PDB entry 7AYG | X-ray diffraction, 1.90 A resolution | chains A and C of the 4 polymer chains in the assembly

[Chain A (and C)]
Name: Putative oxalyl-CoA decarboxylase (Oxc, yfdU)
Organism: Methylorubrum extorquens AM1
Notes: EC 4.1.1.8; chain C of this document is another copy of the same molecule, construct and numbering; everything in this record applies to it too
Reference sequence: C5AX46 (C5AX46_METEA); numbering as in UniProt (aligned over 1-583)
Sequence (583 residues; each row starts with the number of its first residue):
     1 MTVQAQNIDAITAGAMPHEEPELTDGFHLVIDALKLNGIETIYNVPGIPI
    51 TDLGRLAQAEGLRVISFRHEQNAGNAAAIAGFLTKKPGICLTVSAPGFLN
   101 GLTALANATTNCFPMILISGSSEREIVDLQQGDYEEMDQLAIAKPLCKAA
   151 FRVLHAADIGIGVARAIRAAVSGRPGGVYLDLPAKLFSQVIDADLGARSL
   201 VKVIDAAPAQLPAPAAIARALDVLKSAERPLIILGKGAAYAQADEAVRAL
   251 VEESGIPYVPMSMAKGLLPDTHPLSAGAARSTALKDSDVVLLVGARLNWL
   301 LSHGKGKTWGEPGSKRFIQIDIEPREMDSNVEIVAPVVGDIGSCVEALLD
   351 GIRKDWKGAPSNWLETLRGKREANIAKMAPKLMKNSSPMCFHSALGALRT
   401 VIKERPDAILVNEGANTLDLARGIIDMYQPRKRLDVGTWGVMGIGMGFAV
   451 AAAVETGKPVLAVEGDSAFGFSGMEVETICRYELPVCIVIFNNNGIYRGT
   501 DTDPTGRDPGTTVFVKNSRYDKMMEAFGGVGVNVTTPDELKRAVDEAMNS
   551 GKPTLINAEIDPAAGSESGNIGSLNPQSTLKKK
Unresolved in the structure: 1-21, 568-583
Bound ions: Mg2+: Asp466, Asn493, Gly495 (together with thiamine diphosphate)
Residues lining bound ligands:
  - ADP (adenosine-5'-diphosphate): Asn111, Cys112, Arg174, Pro175, Gly235, Lys236, Gly237, Tyr240, Ala241, Met261, Gly294, Ala295, Arg296, Asn298, Leu300, Asp321, Ile322, Glu323, Glu326, Gly339, Asp340, Ile341, Thr438
  - thiamine diphosphate (TPP), molecule 1: Pro46, Gly47, Glu70, Val93, Pro96, Gly97, Asn100, Glu135
  - thiamine diphosphate (TPP), molecule 2: Phe391, Gly414, Ala415, Asn416, Thr417, Gly440, Val441, Met442, Gly465, Asp466, Ser467, Ala468, Phe471, Asn493, Gly495, Ile496, Tyr497, Arg498
Reported in the primary citation:
  - binding site for thiamine diphosphate: Glu135, Ala415, Tyr497
  - mutagenesis - A415C (19-fold): increased binding to formyl-CoA
  - mutagenesis - A415C: increased binding to formaldehyde
  - catalytic residues: Tyr134 (proposed by the authors, not directly observed)

[Interface between chain A and chain C]
Pairs across the interface - 50 pairs, chain A then chain C:
  Lys148(A) with Arg325(C)
  Ile161(A) with Asp328(C); Ser329(C); Asn330(C); Val331(C)
  Arg165(A) with Arg325(C), hydrogen bond (side chain-backbone); Asp328(C); Ser329(C)
  Arg168(A) with Pro324(C); Met327(C), hydrogen bond (side chain-backbone); Asp328(C), salt bridge
  Ala169(A) with Arg325(C)
  Ser172(A) with Pro324(C); Arg325(C)
  Val201(A) with Asp328(C)
  Lys202(A) with Glu332(C)
  Ile204(A) with Arg219(C); Val334(C); Pro336(C)
  Asp205(A) with Arg219(C), salt bridge
  Pro208(A) with Val338(C), hydrophobic
  Ala209(A) with Ala213(C), hydrophobic
  Gln210(A) with Gln210(C); Leu211(C); Val338(C), hydrogen bond (side chain-backbone)
  Leu211(A) with Gln210(C); Leu211(C), hydrogen bond (backbone-backbone)
  Ala213(A) with Ala209(C), hydrophobic; Leu211(C), hydrophobic
  Arg219(A) with Ile204(C); Asp205(C), salt bridge
  Pro324(A) with Arg168(C); Ser172(C)
  Arg325(A) with Arg165(C), hydrogen bond (backbone-side chain); Ala169(C); Ser172(C)
  Met327(A) with Arg168(C), hydrogen bond (backbone-side chain)
  Asp328(A) with Ile161(C); Arg165(C); Arg168(C), salt bridge; Val201(C); Val203(C)
  Ser329(A) with Ile161(C); Arg165(C)
  Asn330(A) with Ile161(C)
  Glu332(A) with Leu200(C); Val201(C)
  Pro336(A) with Arg168(C); Ile204(C)
  Val338(A) with Gln210(C), hydrogen bond (backbone-side chain)
Interface residues without a listed pair, chain A (41 interface residues in all): Asp158, Ala164, Gly173, Arg198, Leu200, Val203, Pro212, Pro214, Ala216, Lys305, Pro312, Glu326, Val331, Ile333, Val334, Gly339
Interface residues without a listed pair, chain C (41 interface residues in all): Lys148, Asp158, Ala164, Gly173, Arg198, Lys202, Pro208, Pro212, Pro214, Ala216, Lys305, Pro312, Glu326, Ile333, Gly339

[Summary]
The chain A/chain C interface involves 41 residues from each chain, with 7 hydrogen bonds and 4 salt bridges.
Polar contacts include Arg168(A)-Asp328(C), Asp205(A)-Arg219(C) and Arg165(A)-Arg325(C). Ligands of chain A:
thiamine diphosphate and ADP. Asp466(A), Asn493(A) and Gly495(A) coordinate Mg2+. From the paper: the
catalytic residue Tyr134(A); A415C of chain A increases binding to formyl-CoA.
Both chains are Putative oxalyl-CoA decarboxylase (Oxc, yfdU) (Methylorubrum extorquens AM1). Entry 7AYG
(oxalyl-CoA decarboxylase from Methylorubrum extorquens with bound TPP and ADP) was determined by X-ray
diffraction together with 7B2E from the same study.
